3AL0 - chains B and E of the 4 polymer chains in the assembly; structure by X-ray diffraction, 3.37 A resolution.

[Chain B]
Name: Aspartyl/glutamyl-tRNA(Asn/Gln) amidotransferase subunit B
Organism: Thermotoga maritima
Notes: EC 6.3.5.-
UniProt: Q9X100 (GATB_THEMA); residues 1-482 here = UniProt positions 1-482
Chain sequence (482 residues; row label = number of the first residue in the row):
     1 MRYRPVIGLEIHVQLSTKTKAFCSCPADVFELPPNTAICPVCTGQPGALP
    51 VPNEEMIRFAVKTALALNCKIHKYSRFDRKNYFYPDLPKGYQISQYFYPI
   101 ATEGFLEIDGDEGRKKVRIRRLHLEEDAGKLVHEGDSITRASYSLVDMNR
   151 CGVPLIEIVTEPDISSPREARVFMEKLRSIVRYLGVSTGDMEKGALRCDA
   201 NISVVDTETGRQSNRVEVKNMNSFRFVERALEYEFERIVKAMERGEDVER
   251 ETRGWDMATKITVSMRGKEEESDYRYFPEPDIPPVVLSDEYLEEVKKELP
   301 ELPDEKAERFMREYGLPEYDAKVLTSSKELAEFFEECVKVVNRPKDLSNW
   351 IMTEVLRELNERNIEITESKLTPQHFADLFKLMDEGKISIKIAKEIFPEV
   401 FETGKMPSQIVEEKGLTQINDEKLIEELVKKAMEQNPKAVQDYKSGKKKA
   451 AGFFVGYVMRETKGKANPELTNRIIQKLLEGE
Metal / ion sites: Zn2+: Cys-23, Cys-25, Cys-39, Cys-42

[Chain E]
Molecule: tRNAGln
Sequence (74 nucleotides; row label = number of the first residue in the row; note: 2 numbers in that range are skipped by the numbering (no residue carries them; nothing is unmodelled there)):
     1 UGGGAGGUCGUCUAAC
    18 GGUAGGACGGCGGACUCUGGAUCCGCUGG
    48 UGGAGGUUCGAGUCCUCCCCUCCCAGCCA

[How chain B and chain E interact]
Residue-residue contacts - 42 pairs, chain B then chain E:
  Arg-225(B) / U1(E)  sugar contact
  Arg-225(B) / G2(E)  hydrogen bond to the sugar
  Arg-229(B) / U1(E)  base contact
  Tyr-319(B) / G52(E)  hydrogen bond to the base
  Tyr-319(B) / G53(E)  sugar contact
  Tyr-319(B) / C62(E)  base contact
  Tyr-319(B) / U63(E)  base contact
  Lys-322(B) / U63(E)  sugar contact
  Val-323(B) / U63(E)  sugar contact
  Asn-349(B) / U54(E)  sugar contact
  Met-352(B) / C62(E)  hydrogen bond to the sugar
  Thr-353(B) / G53(E)  base contact
  Thr-353(B) / C62(E)  sugar contact
  Glu-354(B) / C61(E)  sugar contact
  Leu-356(B) / C62(E)  phosphate contact
  Leu-356(B) / U63(E)  phosphate contact
  Arg-357(B) / C61(E)  hydrogen bond to the sugar
  Arg-357(B) / C62(E)  sugar contact
  Asn-360(B) / U63(E)  hydrogen bond to the phosphate
  Ile-390(B) / C56(E)  phosphate contact
  Lys-391(B) / G19(E)  base contact
  Lys-391(B) / C56(E)  base contact
  Lys-391(B) / G57(E)  base contact
  Lys-394(B) / G18(E)  hydrogen bond to the base
  Lys-394(B) / U54(E)  base contact
  Lys-394(B) / A58(E)  base contact
  Lys-438(B) / U20(E)  base contact
  Ala-439(B) / U20(E)  base contact
  Asp-442(B) / U20(E)  hydrogen bond to the base
  Lys-449(B) / G19(E)  base contact
  Lys-449(B) / U20(E)  sugar contact
  Ala-450(B) / U20(E)  sugar contact
  Gly-452(B) / G19(E)  hydrogen bond to the sugar
  Gly-452(B) / U20(E)  sugar contact
  Phe-453(B) / G19(E)  hydrogen bond to the sugar
  Phe-453(B) / U20(E)  base contact
  Val-455(B) / G19(E)  base contact
  Gly-456(B) / G19(E)  hydrogen bond to the sugar
  Arg-460(B) / C16(E)  base contact
  Pro-468(B) / C56(E)  base contact
  Glu-469(B) / C56(E)  phosphate contact
  Asn-472(B) / C56(E)  base contact
Also at the interface, not in a pair above, chain B (32 interface residues in all): Asp-320, Asn-436, Tyr-457, Met-459
Also at the interface, not in a pair above, chain E (17 interface residues in all): U55, C64

[Overview]
32 residues of chain B face 17 of chain E across their interface; the contacts include 10 hydrogen bonds.
Polar pairs include Tyr-319(B)/G52(E), Lys-394(B)/G18(E) and Asp-442(B)/U20(E). Cys-23(B), Cys-25(B),
Cys-39(B) and Cys-42(B) coordinate Zn2+.
Here chain B is Aspartyl/glutamyl-tRNA(Asn/Gln) amidotransferase subunit B (Thermotoga maritima) and chain E
is tRNAGln. Entry 3AL0 (Crystal structure of the glutamine transamidosome from Thermotoga maritima in the
glutamylation state) was determined by X-ray diffraction, deposited together with 3AKZ.
